Entry 8CWW (electron microscopy, 2.74 A resolution); this record covers chains A and I of the 11 polymer chains in the assembly.

Chain A:
Name: Histone H3
Organism: Xenopus laevis
Sequence (135 residues; each row starts with the number of its first residue):
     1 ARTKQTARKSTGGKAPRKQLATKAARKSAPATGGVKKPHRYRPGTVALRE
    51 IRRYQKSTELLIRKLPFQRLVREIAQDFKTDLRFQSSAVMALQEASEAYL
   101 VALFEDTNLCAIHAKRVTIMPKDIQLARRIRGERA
Not modelled in the structure: 1-37, 135

Chain I:
Molecule: Widom 601 DNA
Sequence (146 nucleotides; row label = number of the first residue in the row; numbers below 1 keep their minus sign (DA-73 is residue -73)):
   -73 ACAGGATGTATATATCTGACACGTGCCTGGAGACTAGGGAGTAATCCCCT
   -23 TGGCGGTTAAAACGCGGGGGACAGCGCGTACGTGCGTTTAAGCGGTGCTA
    27 GAGCTGTCTACGACCAATTGAGCGGCCTCGGCACCGGGATTCTCCA

Interface between chain A and chain I:
Pairs across the interface (13; chain A residue first):
  Tyr41(A) - DC70(I)  phosphate contact
  Arg42(A) - DG-5(I)  salt bridge to the phosphate
  Arg42(A) - DC70(I)  hydrogen bond to the phosphate
  Thr45(A) - DC70(I)  hydrogen bond to the phosphate
  Arg63(A) - DA-13(I)  salt bridge to the phosphate
  Arg72(A) - DT-23(I)  salt bridge to the phosphate
  Arg83(A) - DT-24(I)  base contact
  Arg83(A) - DT-23(I)  phosphate contact
  Phe84(A) - DT-24(I)  sugar contact
  Phe84(A) - DT-23(I)  phosphate contact
  Gln85(A) - DT-24(I)  phosphate contact
  Val117(A) - DA-3(I)  hydrogen bond to the phosphate
  Thr118(A) - DA-3(I)  hydrogen bond to the phosphate
Also at the interface, not in a pair above, chain A (16 interface residues in all): His39, Arg40, Pro43, Ser86, Arg116, Met120
Also at the interface, not in a pair above, chain I (11 interface residues in all): DA-14, DG-8, DC-2, DT69, DC71

Summary:
The interface between chain A and chain I involves 16 residues on one side and 11 on the other; the contacts
include 4 hydrogen bonds and 3 salt bridges. Among the polar pairs are Arg42(A)-DC70(I), Thr45(A)-DC70(I) and
Val117(A)-DA-3(I).
Here chain A is Histone H3 (Xenopus laevis) and chain I is Widom 601 DNA. Entry 8CWW (Structure of S.
cerevisiae Hop1 CBR bound to a nucleosome) was determined by electron microscopy together with 8CZE from the
same study.
